PDB entry 4ZNU | X-ray diffraction, 2.40 A resolution | chains A and C of the 4 polymer chains in the assembly

# Chain A
Molecule: Estrogen receptor
From: Homo sapiens
Notes: fragment: ligand-binding domain
UniProtKB: P03372 (ESR1_HUMAN); residues 301-559 here = UniProt positions 301-559
Sequence (259 residues; numbered 301 to 559; the number before each row is that of its first residue):
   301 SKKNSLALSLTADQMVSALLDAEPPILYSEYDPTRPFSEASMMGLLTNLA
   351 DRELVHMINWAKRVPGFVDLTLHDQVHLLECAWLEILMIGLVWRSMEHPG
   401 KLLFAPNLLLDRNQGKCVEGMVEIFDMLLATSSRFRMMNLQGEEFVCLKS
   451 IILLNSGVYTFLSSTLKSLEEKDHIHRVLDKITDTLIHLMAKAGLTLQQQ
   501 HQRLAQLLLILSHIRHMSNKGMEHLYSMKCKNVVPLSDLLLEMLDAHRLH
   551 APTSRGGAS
Unresolved in the structure: 301-305, 461-464, 529-532, 549-559
Construct notes: engineered mutation Ser-537 (Tyr in P03372)
Ligand contacts: 4Q9 (2-methylphenyl (1S,2R,4S)-5,6-bis(4-hydroxyphenyl)-7-oxabicyclo[2.2.1]hept-5-ene-2-sulfonate): Met-343, Leu-346, Thr-347, Leu-349, Ala-350, Glu-353, Leu-384, Leu-387, Met-388, Leu-391, Arg-394, Phe-404, Val-418, Glu-419, Gly-420, Met-421, Ile-424, Leu-428, Met-517, Lys-520, Gly-521, His-524, Leu-525, Leu-540

# Chain C
Molecule: Nuclear receptor-interacting peptide
UniProtKB: Q15596 (NCOA2_HUMAN); numbering as in UniProt (aligned over 686-698)
Sequence (13 residues; each row starts with the number of its first residue):
   686 KHKILHRLLQDSS
Unresolved in the structure: 686-687, 697-698

# How chain A and chain C interact
Contacting residue pairs - 22 pairs, chain A then chain C:
  Ile-358(A) / Leu-690(C)  hydrophobic
  Ile-358(A) / Leu-693(C)  hydrophobic
  Ile-358(A) / Leu-694(C)  hydrophobic
  Lys-362(A) / Leu-693(C)  hydrogen bond (side chain-backbone)
  Lys-362(A) / Leu-694(C)
  Lys-362(A) / Asp-696(C)
  Phe-367(A) / Leu-694(C)  hydrophobic
  Leu-372(A) / His-691(C)
  Leu-372(A) / Leu-694(C)  hydrophobic
  Leu-372(A) / Gln-695(C)
  Gln-375(A) / Leu-694(C)
  Val-376(A) / Leu-690(C)
  Val-376(A) / Leu-694(C)
  Leu-379(A) / Leu-690(C)  hydrophobic
  Leu-379(A) / Leu-694(C)  hydrophobic
  Glu-380(A) / Leu-690(C)
  Asp-538(A) / Ile-689(C)
  Leu-539(A) / Ile-689(C)
  Glu-542(A) / Lys-688(C)  hydrogen bond (side chain-backbone)
  Glu-542(A) / Ile-689(C)  hydrogen bond (side chain-backbone)
  Glu-542(A) / Leu-690(C)  hydrogen bond (side chain-backbone)
  Met-543(A) / Leu-690(C)  hydrophobic
Also at the interface, not in a pair above, chain A (13 interface residues in all): Val-355

# Summary
Chain A and chain C form an interface of 13 and 8 residues respectively, with 4 hydrogen bonds. Polar contacts
include Lys-362(A)/Leu-693(C), Glu-542(A)/Lys-688(C) and Glu-542(A)/Ile-689(C). Chain A binds compound 4Q9.
Here chain A is Estrogen receptor (Homo sapiens) and chain C is Nuclear receptor-interacting peptide. Entry
4ZNU (Crystal Structure of the ER-alpha Ligand-binding Domain (Y537S) in complex with a 2-Methyl-substituted
OBHS derivative) was determined by X-ray diffraction, deposited together with 4ZN7, 4ZNH, 4ZNS, 4ZNT, 4ZNV,
4ZNW and 50 further entries.
